3IIZ - chain A; structure by X-ray diffraction, 1.62 A resolution.

[Chain A]
Molecule: Biotin synthetase, putative
Source organism: Thermotoga maritima
UniProtKB: Q9X0Z6 (Q9X0Z6_THEMA); numbering as in UniProt (aligned over 1-348)
Chain sequence (348 residues; row label = number of the first residue in the row):
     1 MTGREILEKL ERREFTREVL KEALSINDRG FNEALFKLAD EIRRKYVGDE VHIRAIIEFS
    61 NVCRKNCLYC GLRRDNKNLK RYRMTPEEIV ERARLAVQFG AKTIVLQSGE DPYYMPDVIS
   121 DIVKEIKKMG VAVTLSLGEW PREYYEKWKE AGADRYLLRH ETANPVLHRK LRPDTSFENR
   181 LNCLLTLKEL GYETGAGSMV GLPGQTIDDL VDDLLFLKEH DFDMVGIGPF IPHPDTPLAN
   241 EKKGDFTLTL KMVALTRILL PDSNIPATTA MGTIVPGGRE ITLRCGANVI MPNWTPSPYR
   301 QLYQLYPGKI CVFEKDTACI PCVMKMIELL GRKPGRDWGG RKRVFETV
Unresolved in the structure: 1, 348
Modified positions: Tyr114 (2-hydroxy-L-tyrosine; OTY); Cys183 (s-hydroxycysteine; CSO)
Glycans and other covalent adducts: hydrosulfuric acid (H2S) linked to Cys319, Cys322
Bound ions: 4Fe-4S cluster Fe: Cys63, Cys67, Cys70 (together with S-adenosylmethionine); 2Fe-2S cluster Fe: Arg279, Cys311 (together with hydrosulfuric acid)
Ligand contacts:
  - carbonate ion (CO3): Lys243, Gly244, Asp245, Phe246, Ile274, Val275
  - CPS (3-[(3-cholamidopropyl)dimethylammonio]-1-propanesulfonate), molecule 1: Arg29, Glu33, Phe36, Phe246, Thr247, Leu250, Val275, Ile281
  - CPS, molecule 2: Glu33, Phe36, Lys37, Asp40, Arg284, Cys285
  - CPS, molecule 3: Val97, Gln98, Phe99, Gly100, Lys102, Pro321, Met324
  - CPS, molecule 4: Pro321, Met324, Lys325, Glu328
  - 2Fe-2S cluster (FES): Arg279, Pro292, Ile310, Cys311, Val323, Met326
  - hydrosulfuric acid (H2S), molecule 1: Arg279, Val323, Met326
  - hydrosulfuric acid (H2S), molecule 2: Cys311, Glu314, Ala318
  - S-adenosylmethionine (SAM): Tyr69, Cys70, Gln107, Ser108, Gly109, Glu110, Ser136, Leu137, Gly138, Leu158, Arg159, Glu161, Arg180, Met199, Pro229, Phe230, Ile231, Tyr303, Leu305, Tyr306
  - 4Fe-4S cluster (SF4): Cys63, Lys65, Cys67, Tyr69, Cys70, Leu72, Arg73, Gly109, Glu110, Arg172
UniProt features mapped onto this chain:
  - binding site ([4Fe-4S] cluster): Cys63, Cys67, Cys70
  - binding site ([2Fe-2S] cluster): Cys311, Cys319, Cys322
  - mutagenesis: Cys63 (C63A: Eliminates binding of one iron-sulfur cluster; when associated with A-67 and A-70), Cys67 (C67A: Eliminates binding of one iron-sulfur cluster; when associated with A-63 and A-70), Cys70 (C70A: Eliminates binding of one iron-sulfur cluster; when associated with A-63 and A-67)

[Summary]
Bound to chain A: 4Fe-4S cluster, S-adenosylmethionine, 4 copies of compound CPS, 2Fe-2S cluster and carbonate
ion. Covalently linked hydrosulfuric acid: at Cys319 and Cys322. Curated annotation (UniProt) lists 3 [4Fe-4S]
cluster-binding residues, 3 [2Fe-2S] cluster-binding residues and 3 mutagenesis sites.
Chain A is Biotin synthetase, putative (Thermotoga maritima); the structure, X-ray structure of the
FeFe-hydrogenase maturase HydE from T. maritima in complex with S-adenosyl-L-methionine, was determined by
X-ray diffraction, deposited together with 3IIX.
